3EDX - chains A and B; structure by X-ray diffraction, 2.40 A resolution.

[Chain A]
Molecule: Thrombin light chain
From: Mus musculus
Notes: EC 3.4.21.5
Reference sequence: P19221 (THRB_MOUSE); residues 1-14 here correspond to UniProt positions 333-346 (UniProt number = residue number + 332)
Sequence (44 residues; numbered 1 to 15 plus 29 insertion-coded residues; the number before each row is that of its first residue; a row labelled like 14A-14M holds insertion residues (14A, then the next letters in order)):
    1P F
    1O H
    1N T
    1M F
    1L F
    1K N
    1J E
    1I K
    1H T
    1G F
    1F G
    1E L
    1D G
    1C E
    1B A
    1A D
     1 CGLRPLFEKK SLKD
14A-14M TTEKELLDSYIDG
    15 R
Not modelled in the structure: 14M, 15
Swiss-Prot annotation at these positions:
  - site: Arg15 (Cleavage)

[Chain B]
Molecule: Thrombin heavy chain
From: Mus musculus
Notes: EC 3.4.21.5
Reference sequence: P19221 (THRB_MOUSE); the construct lacks a stretch of the UniProt sequence and is renumbered around it, so the offset changes along the chain: 16-36 = UniProt 361-381; 37-60 = UniProt 383-406; 61-77 = UniProt 416-432; 78-97 = UniProt 434-453; 7 more segments
Sequence (258 residues; row label = number of the first residue in the row; note: 1 number in that range is skipped by the numbering (no residue carries it; nothing is unmodelled there); a row labelled like 60A-60I holds insertion residues (60A, then the next letters in order)):
    16 IVEGWDAEKG IAPWQVMLFR K
   36A S
    37 PQELLCGASL ISDRWVLTAA HCIL
60A-60I YPPWDKNFT
    61 ENDLLVRIGK HSRTRYE
   77A R
    78 NVEKISMLEK IYVHPRYNWR
   97A E
    98 NLDRDIALLK LKKPVPFSDY IHPVCLPDKQ TV
129A-129C TSL
   130 LRAGYKGRVT GWGNLRETWT
149A-149E TNINE
   150 IQPSVLQVVN LPIVERPVCK ASTRIRITDN MFCAG
  184A F
   185 KV
186A-186D NDTK
   187 RGDACEGDSG GPFVMKSP
204A-204B FN
   205 NRWYQMGIVS AGA
   219 GCD
  221A R
   222 KGKYGFYTHV FRLKRWIQKV IDQFG
Sequence notes: engineered mutation Ala215 (Trp587 in P19221), Ala217 (Glu589 in P19221)
Disulfides: Cys42-Cys58, Cys168-Cys182, Cys191-Cys220
Glycans and other covalent adducts: N-acetylglucosamine (NAG) linked to Asn60G
Swiss-Prot annotation at these positions:
  - region: Ala183 to Val200 (High affinity receptor-binding region which is also known as the TP508 peptide)
  - active site (Charge relay system): His57, Asp102, Ser195
  - glycosylation (N-linked (GlcNAc...) asparagine): Asn60G, Asn186A

[Chain A / chain B interface]
Cross-chain cystine bridges: Cys1(A)-Cys122(B)
Pairs across the interface (81; chain A residue first):
  Cys1(A) with Pro120(B); Val121(B); Cys122(B), disulfide; Arg206(B), hydrogen bond (backbone-side chain)
  Asp1A(A) with His119(B), salt bridge; Arg206(B)
  Ala1B(A) with Arg206(B), hydrogen bond (backbone-side chain)
  Gly1D(A) with Phe114(B); Pro120(B)
  Leu1E(A) with Ser48(B); Asp49(B), hydrogen bond (backbone-side chain); Phe114(B)
  Gly1F(A) with Asp49(B)
  Phe1G(A) with Ile47(B); Ser48(B), hydrogen bond (backbone-side chain); Trp51(B); Ile242(B), hydrophobic
  Thr1H(A) with Trp51(B), hydrogen bond (backbone-side chain); Ile242(B); Asp243(B); Phe245(B)
  Lys1I(A) with Phe245(B)
  Phe1L(A) with Leu123(B), hydrophobic
  Phe1M(A) with Lys235(B); Gln239(B)
  Phe1P(A) with Arg206(B); Tyr208(B)
  Gly2(A) with Pro120(B), hydrogen bond (backbone-backbone); Cys122(B), hydrogen bond (backbone-side chain); Arg206(B); Trp207(B), hydrogen bond (backbone-backbone)
  Leu3(A) with His119(B), hydrogen bond (backbone-side chain); Asn205(B); Arg206(B)
  Arg4(A) with Gly25(B); Ile26(B), hydrogen bond (side chain-backbone); Pro28(B); Trp29(B); Arg137(B); Trp207(B)
  Pro5(A) with Ser115(B); Asp116(B)
  Leu6(A) with Lys24(B); Gly25(B); Asp116(B); Tyr117(B), hydrophobic
  Phe7(A) with Glu23(B); Lys24(B); Gly25(B); Ile26(B), hydrophobic
  Glu8(A) with Lys202(B), salt bridge; Asn205(B); Trp207(B), hydrogen bond
  Asp14(A) with Glu23(B); Ile26(B); Arg137(B), salt bridge; Trp207(B)
  Thr14A(A) with Glu23(B), hydrogen bond (backbone-side chain)
  Thr14B(A) with Trp20(B); Arg137(B), hydrogen bond; Asn159(B), hydrogen bond
  Glu14C(A) with Arg137(B); Lys202(B), salt bridge
  Glu14E(A) with Lys135(B), salt bridge; Asn159(B), hydrogen bond
  Leu14F(A) with Lys135(B); Gly136(B); Asn159(B); Trp207(B), hydrophobic
  Leu14G(A) with Lys202(B); Pro204(B), hydrophobic
  Ser14I(A) with Tyr134(B); Lys135(B), hydrogen bond (side chain-backbone)
  Tyr14J(A) with Leu129C(B), hydrophobic; Tyr134(B), hydrophobic; Lys135(B), hydrogen bond (side chain-backbone); Met201(B); Lys202(B); Pro204(B)
  Ile14K(A) with Tyr134(B), hydrogen bond (backbone-side chain)
  Asp14L(A) with Tyr134(B), hydrogen bond (backbone-side chain)
Also at the interface, not in a pair above, chain B (42 interface residues in all): Arg50, Gly133, Asn204B, Ile238

[Overview]
30 residues of chain A and 42 residues of chain B are in contact, with 1 disulfide bond, 19 hydrogen bonds and
5 salt bridges. Polar contacts include Asp1A(A)-His119(B), Glu8(A)-Lys202(B) and Glu14E(A)-Lys135(B).
N-acetylglucosamine is covalently linked to Asn60G(B).
Chain A is Thrombin light chain and chain B is Thrombin heavy chain, both from Mus musculus; the structure,
Crystal structure of the W215A/E217A mutant of murine thrombin, was determined by X-ray diffraction.
